Entry 4UO7 (X-ray diffraction, 3.00 A resolution); this record covers chains A and C of the 6 polymer chains in the assembly.

== Chain A (and C) ==
Name: Haemagglutinin HA1
From: Influenza A virus (A/CANINE/COLORADO/17864/2006(H3N8))
Notes: chain C of this document is another copy of the same molecule, construct and numbering; everything in this record applies to it too
UniProt: E0UVR5 (E0UVR5_9INFA); residues 2-329 here correspond to UniProt positions 17-344 (UniProt number = residue number + 15)
Chain sequence (328 residues; each row starts with the number of its first residue):
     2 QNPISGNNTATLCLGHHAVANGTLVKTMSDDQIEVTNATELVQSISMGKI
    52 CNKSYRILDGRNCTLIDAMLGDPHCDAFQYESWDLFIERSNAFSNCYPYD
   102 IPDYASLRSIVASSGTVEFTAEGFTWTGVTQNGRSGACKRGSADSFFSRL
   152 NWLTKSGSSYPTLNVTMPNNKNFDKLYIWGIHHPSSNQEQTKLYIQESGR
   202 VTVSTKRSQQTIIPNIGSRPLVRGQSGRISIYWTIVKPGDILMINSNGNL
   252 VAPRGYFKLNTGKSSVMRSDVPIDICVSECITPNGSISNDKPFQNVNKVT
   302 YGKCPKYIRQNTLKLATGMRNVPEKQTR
Unresolved in the structure: 2-7, 327-329
Disulfides: Cys52-Cys277, Cys64-Cys76, Cys97-Cys139, Cys281-Cys305
Covalent attachments: N-acetylglucosamine (NAG) linked to Asn38, Asn63, Asn165
Reported in the primary citation:
  - binding site for beta-D-galactopyranose: Gln226
  - binding site for N-acetyl-D-glucosamine-6-sulfate: Lys193
  - specificity-determining residues: Leu222

== Chain A / chain C interface ==
Contacting residue pairs - 23 pairs, chain A then chain C:
  Asp101(A) with Gln210(C), hydrogen bond
  His184(A) with Gln210(C)
  Asn216(A) with Thr212(C); Ile214(C)
  Ile217(A) with Arg201(C), hydrogen bond (backbone-side chain); Thr203(C)
  Gly218(A) with Asn246(C)
  Ser219(A) with Asn165(C); Ser205(C); Met244(C); Asn246(C)
  Arg220(A) with Thr203(C); Ser205(C); Gln210(C), hydrogen bond; Thr212(C); Met244(C)
  Pro221(A) with Ser205(C); Thr206(C); Met244(C)
  Arg229(A) with Thr206(C); Lys207(C); Gln210(C)
  Ser231(A) with Gln210(C)
Also at the interface, not in a pair above, chain A (13 interface residues in all): Tyr100, Leu222, Val223
Also at the interface, not in a pair above, chain C (13 interface residues in all): Arg208, Ile242

== Overview ==
The chain A/chain C interface involves 13 residues from each chain, with 3 hydrogen bonds. Polar contacts
include Asp101(A)-Gln210(C), Ile217(A)-Arg201(C) and Arg220(A)-Gln210(C). N-acetylglucosamine is covalently
linked to Asn38(A), Asn63(A) and Asn165(A). The paper reports a binding site for beta-D-galactopyranose at
Gln226(A); a binding site for N-acetyl-D-glucosamine-6-sulfate at Lys193(A).
Chain A and chain C are both Haemagglutinin HA1 (Influenza A virus (A/CANINE/COLORADO/17864/2006(H3N8))); the
structure, Structure of the A_Canine_Colorado_17864_06 H3 haemagglutinin in complex with 6SO4 Sialyl Lewis X,
was determined by X-ray diffraction, deposited together with 4UNW, 4UNX, 4UNY, 4UNZ, 4UO0, 4UO1 and 8 further
entries.
